Entry 6EAQ (X-ray diffraction, 2.22 A resolution); this record covers chains B and C of the 3 polymer chains in the assembly.

== Chain B ==
Molecule: Immunoglobulin gamma-1 heavy chain
Source organism: Homo sapiens
UniProt: P0DOX5 (IGG1_HUMAN); residues 225-444 here correspond to UniProt positions 227-446 (UniProt number = residue number + 2)
Sequence (220 residues; each row starts with the number of its first residue):
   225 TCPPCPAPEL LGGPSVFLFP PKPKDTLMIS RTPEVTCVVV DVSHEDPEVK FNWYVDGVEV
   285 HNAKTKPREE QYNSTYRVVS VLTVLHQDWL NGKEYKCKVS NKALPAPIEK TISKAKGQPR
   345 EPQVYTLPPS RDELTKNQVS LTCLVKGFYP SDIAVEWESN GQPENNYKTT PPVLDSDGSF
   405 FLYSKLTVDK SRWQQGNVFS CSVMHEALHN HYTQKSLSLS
Disordered / not traced: 225-232
Disulfides: C261-C321, C367-C425
Covalently attached groups: glycan linked to N297
Swiss-Prot annotation at these positions:
  - glycosylation: N297 (N-linked (GlcNAc...) (complex) asparagine)

== Chain C ==
Molecule: Low affinity immunoglobulin gamma Fc region receptor III-B
Source organism: Homo sapiens
UniProt: O75015 (FCG3B_HUMAN); residues 1-175 here correspond to UniProt positions 19-193 (UniProt number = residue number + 18)
Sequence (175 residues; numbered 1 to 175; the number before each row is that of its first residue):
     1 RTEDLPKAVV FLEPQWYSVL EKDSVTLKCQ GAYSPEDQST QWFHNESLIS SQASSYFIDA
    61 ATVQDSGEYR CQTQLSTLSD PVQLEVHIGW LLLQAPRWVF KEEDPIHLRC HSWKNTALHK
   121 VTYLQNGKDR KYFHHNSDFH IPKATLKDSG SYFCRGLVGS KNVSSETVQI TITQG
Disordered / not traced: 1-4, 33-38, 175
Construct notes: engineered mutation Q38 (Asn56 in O75015), Q64 (Asn82 in O75015), Q74 (Asn92 in O75015), Q169 (Asn187 in O75015)
Disulfides: C29-C71, C110-C154
Covalently attached groups: N-acetylglucosamine (NAG) linked to N45; glycan linked to N162
Swiss-Prot annotation at these positions:
  - glycosylation (N-linked (GlcNAc...) asparagine): N45, N162
Reported in the primary citation:
  - mutagenesis - D129G (64-fold): increased binding to three IgG1 Fc N-glycoforms
  - mutagenesis - N38Q/N64Q/N74Q/N169Q: unchanged binding to IgG1 Fc
  - post-translational modification sites: N162
  - post-translational modification sites: N45 (proposed by the authors, not directly observed)
  - conformationally variable residues (loop rearrangement, side-chain flip): D129, R155
  - binding site for N-acetylglucosamine: R155

== Chain B / chain C interface ==
Residue-residue contacts (17):
  L235(B) - W90(C)
  L235(B) - V158(C)
  L235(B) - G159(C)
  G236(B) - W90(C)
  G236(B) - V158(C)
  G236(B) - K161(C)  hydrogen bond (backbone-side chain)
  G237(B) - K161(C)
  P238(B) - K161(C)  hydrogen bond (backbone-side chain)
  K326(B) - W113(C)
  A327(B) - W113(C)
  L328(B) - W113(C)
  L328(B) - K161(C)
  P329(B) - I88(C)
  P329(B) - G89(C)
  P329(B) - W90(C)
  P329(B) - W113(C)  hydrophobic
  A330(B) - I88(C)  hydrophobic
Also at the interface, not in a pair above, chain B (11 interface residues in all): S239, I332
Also at the interface, not in a pair above, chain C (10 interface residues in all): E21, T116, A117

== Overview ==
Chain B and chain C form an interface of 11 and 10 residues respectively, with 2 hydrogen bonds. Among the
polar pairs are G236(B)-K161(C) and P238(B)-K161(C). Covalently linked N-acetylglucosamine: at N45(C). From
the paper: a binding site for N-acetylglucosamine at R155(C); D129G of chain C increases binding to three IgG1
Fc N-glycoforms.
Chain B is Immunoglobulin gamma-1 heavy chain and chain C is Low affinity immunoglobulin gamma Fc region
receptor III-B, both from Homo sapiens; the structure, Glycosylated FCGR3B / CD16b in complex with
afucosylated IgG1 Fc, was determined by X-ray diffraction.
